PDB entry 8UXV | electron microscopy, 3.20 A resolution | chains N and X of the 5 polymer chains in the assembly

== Chain N ==
Name: Nanobody 35
Organism: Lama glama
Notes: antibody fragment or engineered binder
Amino-acid sequence (145 residues; each row starts with the number of its first residue):
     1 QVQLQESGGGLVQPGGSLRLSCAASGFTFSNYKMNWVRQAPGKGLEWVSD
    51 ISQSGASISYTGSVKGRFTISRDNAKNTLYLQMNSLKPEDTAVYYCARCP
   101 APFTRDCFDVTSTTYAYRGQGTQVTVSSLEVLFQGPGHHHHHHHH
Not modelled in the structure: 127-145

== Chain X ==
Name: miniGs399
Organism: Homo sapiens
Reference sequence: A0A804HIH4 (A0A804HIH4_HUMAN); residues 204-394 here correspond to UniProt positions 95-285 (UniProt number = residue number - 109)
Amino-acid sequence (261 residues; numbered -7 to 394; 141 numbers in that range are skipped by the numbering (no residue carries them; nothing is unmodelled there); the number before each row is that of its first residue; numbers below 1 keep their minus sign (Gly-7 is residue -7)):
    -7 GGSLEVLFQGPSGNSKTEDQRNEEKAQREANKKIEKQLQKDKQVYRATHR
    43 LLLLGADNSGKSTIVKQMR
   193 ILHGGSGGSGGTSGIFETKFQVDKVNFHMFDVGGQRDERRKWIQCFNDVT
   243 AIIFVVDSSDY
   264 NRLQEALNLFKSIWNNRWLRTISVILFLNKQDLLAEKVLAGKSKIEDYFP
   314 EFARYTTPEDATPEPGEDPRVTRAKYFIRDEFLRISTASGDGRHYCYPHF
   364 TCAVDTENARRIFNDCRDIIQRMHLRQYELL
Not modelled in the structure: -7 to 13, 193-205, 322-327
Differences from the reference sequence: expression tag (-7 to 61, 193-203); conflict Asp249 (Ala140 in A0A804HIH4), Asp252 (Ser143 in A0A804HIH4), Ala372 (Ile263 in A0A804HIH4), Ile375 (Val266 in A0A804HIH4)

== Interface between chain N and chain X ==
Pairs across the interface - 19 pairs, chain N then chain X:
  Trp47(N) - Asn271(X)
  Gly62(N) - Tyr311(X)
  Gly62(N) - Pro313(X)
  Lys65(N) - Pro313(X)
  Pro100(N) - Arg232(X)
  Arg105(N) - Ser352(X)  hydrogen bond
  Asp106(N) - Ser275(X)
  Asp106(N) - Asn278(X)
  Asp106(N) - Asn279(X)
  Cys107(N) - Ser275(X)  hydrogen bond (backbone-side chain)
  Phe108(N) - Arg232(X)
  Phe108(N) - Ser275(X)
  Phe108(N) - Asn279(X)
  Asp109(N) - Asp229(X)
  Asp109(N) - Glu230(X)
  Asp109(N) - Arg231(X)  hydrogen bond (side chain-backbone)
  Asp109(N) - Arg232(X)  salt bridge
  Thr114(N) - Arg228(X)
  Thr114(N) - Glu230(X)
Also at the interface, not in a pair above, chain N (15 interface residues in all): Thr61, Ser63, Ser112, Tyr115, Tyr117
Also at the interface, not in a pair above, chain X (13 interface residues in all): Gln267

== In short ==
Chain N and chain X form an interface of 15 and 13 residues respectively, with 3 hydrogen bonds and 1 salt
bridge. Polar contacts include Asp109(N)-Arg232(X), Arg105(N)-Ser352(X) and Cys107(N)-Ser275(X).
Chain N is Nanobody 35 (Lama glama) and chain X is miniGs399 (Homo sapiens); the structure, Consensus
olfactory receptor consOR51 in complex with mini-Gs trimeric protein, was determined by electron microscopy
(same publication as 8UXY and 8UY0).
